Entry 4JPP (X-ray diffraction, 2.40 A resolution); this record covers chains A and B of the 5 polymer chains in the assembly.

== Chain A (and B) ==
Molecule: Minor spike protein H
From: Enterobacteria phage phiX174
Notes: fragment: coiled coil domain; chain B of this document is another copy of the same molecule, construct and numbering; everything in this record applies to it too
Reference sequence: P03646 (H_BPPHX); residue numbers follow UniProt; this construct covers 143-282
Amino-acid sequence (140 residues; row label = number of the first residue in the row):
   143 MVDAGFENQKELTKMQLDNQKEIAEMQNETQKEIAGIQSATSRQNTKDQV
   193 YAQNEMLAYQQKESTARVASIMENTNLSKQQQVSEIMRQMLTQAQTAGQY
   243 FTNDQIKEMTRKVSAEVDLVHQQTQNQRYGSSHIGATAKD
Unresolved in the structure: 143, 271-282 (chain B: 143-144, 272-282)

== Chain A / chain B interface ==
Residue-residue contacts - 102 pairs, chain A then chain B:
  F148(A) with N150(B); L154(B), hydrophobic
  Q151(A) with Q151(B), hydrogen bond; L154(B)
  K152(A) with L154(B); M157(B)
  T155(A) with Q158(B)
  K156(A) with M157(B)
  L159(A) with M157(B); Q158(B); N161(B), hydrogen bond (backbone-side chain)
  Q162(A) with I165(B)
  K163(A) with E164(B); I165(B); M168(B), hydrogen bond
  A166(A) with I165(B), hydrophobic
  E167(A) with M168(B)
  N170(A) with M168(B); Q169(B); T172(B)
  Q173(A) with I176(B)
  K174(A) with T172(B); I176(B)
  A177(A) with I176(B), hydrophobic
  S181(A) with I179(B); T183(B), hydrogen bond
  S184(A) with N187(B), hydrogen bond
  R185(A) with T183(B); Q186(B); N187(B), hydrogen bond; D190(B), salt bridge
  T188(A) with N187(B), hydrogen bond; Q191(B)
  V192(A) with D190(B)
  Q195(A) with Q191(B), hydrogen bond (side chain-backbone); A194(B)
  N196(A) with Y193(B); A194(B)
  L199(A) with A194(B); E197(B); M198(B), hydrophobic
  Q203(A) with E197(B), hydrogen bond (side chain-backbone); M198(B); Y201(B)
  S206(A) with Y201(B); E205(B), hydrogen bond
  T207(A) with Y201(B)
  R209(A) with E205(B), salt bridge
  V210(A) with K204(B); E205(B)
  I213(A) with A208(B); R209(B); S212(B)
  T217(A) with A211(B); S212(B), hydrogen bond (side chain-backbone); E215(B)
  S220(A) with E215(B), hydrogen bond (side chain-backbone); N216(B)
  K221(A) with E215(B)
  Q223(A) with L219(B)
  Q224(A) with E215(B), hydrogen bond; N218(B); L219(B)
  E227(A) with L219(B); Q222(B); Q223(B); S226(B), hydrogen bond
  I228(A) with Q222(B)
  Q231(A) with Q222(B), hydrogen bond (side chain-backbone); V225(B); S226(B), hydrogen bond; M229(B)
  T234(A) with M229(B); R230(B)
  Q237(A) with L233(B)
  T238(A) with L233(B)
  Q241(A) with A236(B); Q237(B)
  Y242(A) with A236(B)
  N245(A) with A236(B), hydrogen bond (side chain-backbone); A239(B); G240(B), hydrogen bond (side chain-backbone); F243(B)
  I248(A) with G240(B); F243(B); T244(B); Q247(B)
  M251(A) with Q247(B)
  T252(A) with Q247(B); E250(B)
  V255(A) with E250(B); M251(B), hydrophobic
  S256(A) with E250(B)
  E258(A) with K254(B), salt bridge
  V259(A) with R253(B); K254(B)
  V262(A) with A257(B)
  H263(A) with A257(B)
  Q265(A) with L261(B)
  T266(A) with L261(B)
  Q269(A) with N268(B), hydrogen bond
  R270(A) with Q264(B)
Interface residues without a listed pair, chain A (57 interface residues in all): Q202, K249
Interface residues without a listed pair, chain B (62 interface residues in all): E175, M232, Q235, D246, E258, D260, Q265

== Summary ==
57 residues of chain A and 62 residues of chain B are in contact, with 19 hydrogen bonds and 3 salt bridges.
Among the polar pairs are R185(A)-D190(B), R209(A)-E205(B) and E258(A)-K254(B).
Both chains are Minor spike protein H (Enterobacteria phage phiX174). Entry 4JPP (Bacteriophage phiX174 H
protein residues 143-282) was determined by X-ray diffraction, deposited together with 4JPN.
